PDB entry 4Z42 | X-ray diffraction, 3.01 A resolution | chains E and L of the 12 polymer chains in the assembly

== Chain E ==
Protein: Urease subunit beta
Organism: Yersinia enterocolitica W22703
Notes: EC 3.5.1.5
UniProt: F4MWM8 (F4MWM8_YEREN); residues 1-164 here = UniProt positions 1-164
Amino-acid sequence (164 residues; numbered 1 to 164; the number before each row is that of its first residue):
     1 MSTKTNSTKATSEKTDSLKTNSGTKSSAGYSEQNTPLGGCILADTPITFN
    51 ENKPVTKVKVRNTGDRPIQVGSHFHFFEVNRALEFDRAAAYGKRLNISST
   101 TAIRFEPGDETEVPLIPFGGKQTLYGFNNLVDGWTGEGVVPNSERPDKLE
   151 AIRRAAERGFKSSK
Disordered / not traced: 1-33, 148-164

== Chain L ==
Protein: Urease subunit alpha
Organism: Yersinia enterocolitica W22703
Notes: EC 3.5.1.5
UniProt: F4MWM7 (F4MWM7_YEREN); numbering as in UniProt (aligned over 1-572)
Amino-acid sequence (572 residues; row label = number of the first residue in the row):
     1 MPQISRQEYAGLFGPTTGDKIRLGDTNLFIEIEKDLRGYGEESVYGGGKS
    51 LRDGMGANNHLTRDNGVLDLVITNVTIVDARLGVIKADVGIRDGKIAGIG
   101 KSGNPGVMDGVTPGLVVGVSTDAISGEHLILTAAGIDTHIHLISPQQAYH
   151 ALSNGVATFFGGGIGPTDGTNGTTVTPGPWNIRQMLRSVEGLPVNVGILG
   201 KGNSYGRGPLLEQAIAGVVGYKVHEDWGATANALRHSLRMADEMDIQVSV
   251 HTDSLNECGYVEDTIDAFEGRTIHTFHTEGAGGGHAPDIIRVASQPNVLP
   301 SSTNPTLPYGVNSQAELFDMIMVCHNLNPNVPADVSFAESRVRPETIAAE
   351 NVLHDMGVISMFSSDSQAMGRVGENWLRVMQTANAMKASRGKLPEDAPGN
   401 DNFRVLRYVAKITINPAIAQGVSHVIGSVEVGKMADLVLWDPRFFGAKPK
   451 MVIKGGMINWAAMGDPNASLPTPQPVFYRPMFGAMGKTMQDTCVTFVSQA
   501 ALDDGVKEKAGLDRQVIAVKNCRTISKHDLVRNDQTPNIEVDPETFAVKV
   551 DGVHATCEPIDTAAMNQRYFFG
Disordered / not traced: 1
Ion coordination: Ni2+ site 1: His-139, His-141, Asp-365; Ni2+ site 2: His-251, His-277

== Interface between chain E and chain L ==
Pairs across the interface (15; chain E residue first):
  Gly-120(E) with Pro-296(L)
  Lys-121(E) with Gly-270(L); Thr-272(L); Arg-523(L); Thr-524(L), hydrogen bond (side chain-backbone); Ile-525(L)
  Thr-123(E) with Glu-269(L); Gly-270(L)
  Trp-134(E) with Ile-265(L), hydrophobic; Glu-269(L); Gly-270(L)
  Glu-137(E) with Asp-266(L)
  Val-139(E) with Glu-262(L); Arg-291(L)
  Arg-145(E) with Glu-269(L), salt bridge
Also at the interface, not in a pair above, chain E (9 interface residues in all): Tyr-125, Glu-144
Also at the interface, not in a pair above, chain L (15 interface residues in all): Arg-271, Gln-295, Asn-297, Ser-526

== Summary ==
The interface between chain E and chain L involves 9 residues on one side and 15 on the other; the contacts
include 1 hydrogen bond and 1 salt bridge. Polar contacts include Arg-145(E)/Glu-269(L) and
Lys-121(E)/Thr-524(L).
Here chain E is Urease subunit beta and chain L is Urease subunit alpha, both from Yersinia enterocolitica
W22703. Entry 4Z42 (Crystal structure of urease from Yersinia enterocolitica) was determined by X-ray
diffraction.
